8T1X - chains E and F of the 8 polymer chains in the assembly; structure by electron microscopy, 3.30 A resolution.

Chain E (and F):
Name: Mature major capsid protein gp23*
Source organism: Escherichia phage T4
Notes: chain F of this document is another copy of the same molecule, construct and numbering; everything in this record applies to it too
Reference sequence: P04535 (CAPSH_BPT4); residue numbers follow UniProt; this construct covers 66-521
Sequence (456 residues; row label = number of the first residue in the row):
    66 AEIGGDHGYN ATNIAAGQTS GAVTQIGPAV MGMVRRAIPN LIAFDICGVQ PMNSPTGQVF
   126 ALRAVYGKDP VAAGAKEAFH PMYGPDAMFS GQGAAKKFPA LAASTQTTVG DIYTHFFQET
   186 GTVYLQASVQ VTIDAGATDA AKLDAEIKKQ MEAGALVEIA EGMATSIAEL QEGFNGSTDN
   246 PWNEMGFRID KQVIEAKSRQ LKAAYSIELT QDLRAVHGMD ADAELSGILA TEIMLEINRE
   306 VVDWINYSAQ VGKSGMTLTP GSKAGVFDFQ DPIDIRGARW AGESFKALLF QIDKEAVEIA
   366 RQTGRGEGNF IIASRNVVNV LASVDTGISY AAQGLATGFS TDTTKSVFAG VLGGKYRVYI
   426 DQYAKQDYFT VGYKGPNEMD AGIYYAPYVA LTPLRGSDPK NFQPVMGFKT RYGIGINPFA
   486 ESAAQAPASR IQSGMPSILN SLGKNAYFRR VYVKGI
Sequence notes: variant Thr-275 (Ala in P04535)

How chain E and chain F interact:
Contacting residue pairs (194; chain E residue first):
  Asp-71(E) with Glu-260(F)
  His-72(E) with Thr-121(F); Glu-260(F)
  Tyr-74(E) with Glu-260(F); Ala-261(F); Lys-262(F); Met-500(F), hydrophobic
  Ala-76(E) with Val-258(F); Ile-496(F); Ser-498(F)
  Ile-79(E) with Thr-121(F); Val-258(F), hydrophobic; Ile-259(F); Glu-260(F)
  Ala-80(E) with Ile-496(F), hydrophobic
  Pro-93(E) with Thr-121(F); Gly-122(F); Gln-123(F), hydrogen bond (backbone-backbone)
  Ala-94(E) with Ser-119(F); Gln-123(F), hydrogen bond (backbone-side chain)
  Val-95(E) with Gln-123(F)
  Met-96(E) with Gln-115(F), hydrogen bond (backbone-side chain); Gly-122(F); Gln-123(F), hydrogen bond (backbone-backbone); Val-124(F), hydrophobic; Ile-259(F), hydrophobic; Met-444(F)
  Gly-97(E) with Gln-123(F); Val-124(F); Phe-125(F), hydrogen bond (backbone-backbone)
  Met-98(E) with Phe-125(F), hydrophobic
  Val-99(E) with Phe-125(F), hydrogen bond (backbone-backbone); Ala-126(F); Leu-127(F), hydrogen bond (backbone-backbone); Met-444(F), hydrophobic; Asn-482(F); Pro-483(F), hydrophobic; Phe-484(F), hydrophobic
  Arg-100(E) with Leu-127(F); Arg-370(F), hydrogen bond (backbone-side chain); Phe-484(F)
  Arg-101(E) with Glu-142(F), salt bridge; Phe-144(F); His-145(F); Pro-146(F); Phe-484(F)
  Ala-102(E) with Gly-369(F); Arg-370(F)
  Ala-261(E) with Thr-230(F), hydrogen bond (backbone-side chain)
  Lys-262(E) with Glu-226(F), salt bridge; Gly-227(F); Met-228(F)
  Ser-263(E) with Gly-227(F); Met-228(F), hydrogen bond (backbone-backbone); Ala-233(F)
  Arg-264(E) with Ala-152(F), hydrogen bond (side chain-backbone); Ser-155(F), hydrogen bond; Gly-156(F); Glu-226(F), hydrogen bond (side chain-backbone); Gly-227(F)
  Gln-265(E) with Ser-155(F), hydrogen bond (backbone-backbone); Met-228(F); Ala-233(F), hydrogen bond (side chain-backbone); Gln-236(F), hydrogen bond; Trp-247(F)
  Leu-266(E) with Phe-154(F), hydrophobic; Ser-155(F); Trp-247(F); Asn-248(F); Met-250(F), hydrophobic
  Lys-267(E) with Trp-247(F); Asn-248(F), hydrogen bond (backbone-backbone); Glu-249(F); Met-250(F), hydrogen bond (backbone-backbone)
  Ala-268(E) with Glu-249(F)
  Ala-269(E) with Glu-249(F)
  Leu-274(E) with Phe-252(F), hydrophobic
  Leu-278(E) with Phe-252(F), hydrophobic; Ile-254(F), hydrophobic
  His-282(E) with Phe-125(F); Ile-254(F)
  Met-284(E) with Leu-127(F), hydrophobic; Ile-254(F), hydrophobic
  Ala-286(E) with Phe-252(F), hydrophobic
  Leu-290(E) with Met-250(F); Gly-251(F); Phe-252(F), hydrophobic
  Ile-293(E) with Ala-129(F), hydrophobic; Phe-144(F), hydrophobic; Met-250(F); Gly-251(F)
  Leu-294(E) with Met-250(F), hydrophobic
  Thr-296(E) with Phe-144(F)
  Glu-297(E) with Ala-143(F); Phe-144(F); Pro-150(F); Met-250(F)
  Leu-300(E) with Phe-144(F), hydrophobic
  Glu-301(E) with Asp-151(F); Ala-152(F); Phe-154(F); Ser-155(F), hydrogen bond
  Arg-304(E) with Ala-152(F); Glu-223(F), salt bridge
  Glu-305(E) with Ala-152(F); Ala-225(F); Glu-226(F); Gly-227(F)
  Asp-308(E) with Glu-223(F)
  Trp-309(E) with Ala-225(F), hydrogen bond (side chain-backbone); Glu-226(F)
  Tyr-312(E) with Gln-191(F); Val-222(F), hydrophobic; Glu-223(F); Ile-224(F), hydrophobic
  Phe-334(E) with Arg-341(F)
  Gln-335(E) with Thr-324(F); Ile-338(F)
  Arg-344(E) with Arg-344(F)
  Trp-345(E) with Arg-341(F); Gly-342(F), hydrogen bond (backbone-backbone); Ala-343(F), hydrophobic; Arg-344(F); Glu-348(F); Tyr-395(F)
  Phe-350(E) with Arg-341(F)
  Arg-380(E) with Val-362(F); Arg-366(F)
  Asn-381(E) with Met-321(F), hydrogen bond (side chain-backbone); Lys-359(F)
  Asn-384(E) with Asp-358(F); Val-362(F)
  Val-385(E) with Phe-355(F), hydrophobic
  Ser-388(E) with Phe-355(F); Ile-393(F)
  Val-389(E) with Ile-393(F)
  Asp-390(E) with Ile-393(F)
  Tyr-395(E) with Tyr-395(F)
  Ala-396(E) with Tyr-395(F)
  Ala-397(E) with Ile-393(F), hydrophobic; Ser-394(F); Tyr-395(F)
  Gln-398(E) with Lys-351(F), hydrogen bond (side chain-backbone); Ala-352(F); Phe-355(F); Gly-392(F); Ile-393(F); Ser-394(F); Tyr-395(F)
  Gly-399(E) with Gly-392(F); Ile-393(F)
  Leu-400(E) with Leu-354(F), hydrophobic; Asp-358(F); Thr-391(F), hydrogen bond (backbone-backbone); Ile-393(F); Tyr-421(F), hydrophobic
  Ala-401(E) with Asp-358(F), hydrogen bond (backbone-side chain)
  Thr-406(E) with Val-362(F); Glu-372(F)
  Asp-407(E) with Ala-365(F); Gly-371(F); Glu-372(F), hydrogen bond (side chain-backbone)
  Thr-409(E) with Gly-369(F); Arg-370(F); Gly-371(F), hydrogen bond (side chain-backbone)
  Tyr-428(E) with Pro-146(F); Gly-149(F); Pro-150(F)
  Ala-429(E) with Thr-185(F); Met-321(F)
  Lys-430(E) with Phe-182(F); Thr-185(F); Val-188(F); Lys-213(F), hydrogen bond (backbone-side chain); Met-216(F); Glu-223(F), salt bridge; Met-321(F)
  Gln-431(E) with Lys-213(F), hydrogen bond (side chain-backbone); Glu-217(F)
  Lys-474(E) with Trp-247(F)
  Arg-476(E) with Thr-230(F), hydrogen bond
  Tyr-477(E) with Gly-227(F), hydrogen bond (side chain-backbone)
  Leu-507(E) with Ser-193(F)
  Tyr-517(E) with Met-216(F); Glu-217(F)
  Lys-519(E) with Glu-217(F), salt bridge
  Gly-520(E) with Thr-324(F); Pro-325(F); Arg-341(F), hydrogen bond (backbone-side chain)
  Ile-521(E) with Leu-323(F); Thr-324(F), hydrogen bond (backbone-side chain); Arg-341(F); Phe-355(F), hydrophobic; Lys-359(F)
Interface residues without a listed pair, chain E (85 interface residues in all): Ile-103, Pro-104, Glu-289, Asn-311, Ala-346, Ala-387, Gly-472, Phe-473, Ile-503
Interface residues without a listed pair, chain F (102 interface residues in all): Arg-128, Tyr-131, Met-147, Tyr-148, Met-153, Gln-157, Ile-232, Glu-234, Glu-237, Gly-326, Ala-396, Ser-487, Ala-489, Gln-497

Overview:
The interface between chain E and chain F involves 85 residues on one side and 102 on the other, with 33
hydrogen bonds and 5 salt bridges. Polar contacts include Arg-101(E)/Glu-142(F), Lys-262(E)/Glu-226(F) and
Arg-304(E)/Glu-223(F).
Chain E and chain F are both Mature major capsid protein gp23* (Escherichia phage T4); the structure, T4
highly immunogenic outer capsid protein C-terminal domain bound to the vertex-proximal gp23* capsomer of the
..., was determined by electron microscopy together with 8T9R from the same study.
